4WZB - chains C and H of the 8 polymer chains in the assembly; structure by X-ray diffraction, 2.30 A resolution.

Chain C:
Molecule: Nitrogenase molybdenum-iron protein alpha chain
Organism: Azotobacter vinelandii
Notes: EC 1.18.6.1
UniProtKB: P07328 (NIFD_AZOVI); numbering as in UniProt (aligned over 4-480)
Chain sequence (477 residues; row label = number of the first residue in the row):
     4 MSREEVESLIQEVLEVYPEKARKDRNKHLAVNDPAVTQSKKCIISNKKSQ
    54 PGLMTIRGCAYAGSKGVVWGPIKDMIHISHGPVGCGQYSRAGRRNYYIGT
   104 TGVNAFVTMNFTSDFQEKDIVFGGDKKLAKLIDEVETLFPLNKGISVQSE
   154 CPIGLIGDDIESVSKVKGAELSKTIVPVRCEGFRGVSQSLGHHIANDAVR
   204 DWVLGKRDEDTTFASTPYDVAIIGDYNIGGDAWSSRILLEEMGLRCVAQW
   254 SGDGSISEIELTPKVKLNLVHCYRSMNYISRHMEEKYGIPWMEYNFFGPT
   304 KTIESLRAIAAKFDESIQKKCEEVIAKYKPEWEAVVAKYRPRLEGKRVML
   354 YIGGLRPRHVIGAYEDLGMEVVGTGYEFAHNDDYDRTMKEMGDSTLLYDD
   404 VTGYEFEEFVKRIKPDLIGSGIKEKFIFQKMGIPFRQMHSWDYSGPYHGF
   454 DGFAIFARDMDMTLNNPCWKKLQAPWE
Unresolved in the structure: 4
Sequence notes: variant Q440 (Glu in P07328)
Swiss-Prot annotation at these positions:
  - binding site ([8Fe-7S] cluster): C62, C88, C154
  - binding site ([7Fe-Mo-9S-C-homocitryl] cluster): C275, H442
  - mutagenesis: H195 (H195Q: No nitrogenase activity)
Ion coordination: fe(8)-S(7) cluster Fe: C62, C88, C154 (shared with 3 residues of chain D); Fe ion near C275 (its only coordinating residue here)
Residues lining bound ligands:
  - fe(8)-S(7) cluster (CLF): C62, Y64, P85, V86, G87, C88, Y91, E153, C154, G185
  - 3-hydroxy-3-carboxy-adipic acid (HCA): A65, R96, Q191, G424, I425, K426, Q440, H442
  - ICS (iron-sulfur-molybdenum cluster with interstitial carbon): V70, R96, H195, Y229, I231, C275, R277, S278, I355, G356, G357, L358, R359, P360, F381, M441, H442

Chain H:
Molecule: Nitrogenase iron protein 1
Organism: Azotobacter vinelandii
Notes: EC 1.18.6.1
UniProtKB: P00459 (NIFH1_AZOVI); residues 1-272 here correspond to UniProt positions 2-273 (UniProt number = residue number + 1)
Chain sequence (272 residues; numbered 1 to 272; the number before each row is that of its first residue):
     1 AMRQCAIYGKGGIGKSTTTQNLVAALAEMGKKVMIVGCDPKADSTRLILH
    51 SKAQNTIMEMAAEAGTVEDLELEDVLKAGYGGVKCVESGGPEPGVGCAGR
   101 GVITAINFLEEEGAYEDDLDFVFYDVLGDVVCGGFAMPIRENKAQEIYIV
   151 CSGEMMAMYAANNISKGIVKYANSGSVRLGGLICNSRNTDREDELIIALA
   201 NKLGTQMIHFVPRDNVVQRAEIRRMTVIEYDPKAKQADEYRALARKVVDN
   251 KLLVIPNPITMDELEELLMEFG
Unresolved in the structure: 263-272
Swiss-Prot annotation at these positions:
  - binding site (ATP): G9 to S16
  - binding site ([4Fe-4S] cluster): C97, C132
  - modified residue: R100 (ADP-ribosylarginine)
Ion coordination: Mg2+: S16 (together with AMP-PCP); 4Fe-4S cluster Fe: C97, C132 (shared with 2 residues of chain G)
Residues lining bound ligands:
  - AMP-PCP (ACP; phosphomethylphosphonic acid adenylate ester): K10, M155, M156
  - AMP-PCP: K10, G11, G12, I13, G14, K15, S16, T17, D39, K41, D43, D125, L127, G128, N185, V211, P212, R213, D214, N215, V217, Q218, E221, Q236, Y240
  - 4Fe-4S cluster (SF4): C97, A98, G99, V131, C132

Chain C / chain H interface:
Contacting residue pairs - 23 pairs, chain C then chain H:
  E120(C) - V67(H)
  E120(C) - R100(H)  salt bridge
  E120(C) - T104(H)  hydrogen bond
  K121(C) - A62(H)
  K121(C) - G65(H)
  I123(C) - G96(H)
  I123(C) - C97(H)
  I123(C) - R100(H)
  V124(C) - M58(H)  hydrophobic
  V124(C) - P91(H)
  V124(C) - G96(H)
  V124(C) - C97(H)  hydrogen bond (backbone-backbone)
  V124(C) - R100(H)
  V124(C) - G101(H)
  F125(C) - M58(H)
  F125(C) - A62(H)  hydrophobic
  F125(C) - G90(H)
  F125(C) - P91(H)  hydrophobic
  F125(C) - V95(H)
  F125(C) - G96(H)
  G126(C) - G96(H)
  I159(C) - G96(H)
  I159(C) - C97(H)  hydrophobic
Other interface residues (no listed pair), chain H (13 interface residues in all): E59

Overview:
Chain C and chain H form an interface of 7 and 13 residues respectively; the contacts include 2 hydrogen bonds
and 1 salt bridge. Polar pairs include E120(C)-R100(H), E120(C)-T104(H) and V124(C)-C97(H). Bound to chain C:
3-hydroxy-3-carboxy-adipic acid, compound ICS and fe(8)-S(7) cluster.
Chain C is Nitrogenase molybdenum-iron protein alpha chain and chain H is Nitrogenase iron protein 1, both
from Azotobacter vinelandii; the structure, Crystal Structure of MgAMPPCP-bound Av2-Av1 complex, was
determined by X-ray diffraction, deposited together with 2AFH and 2AFI.
